Entry 2BTJ (X-ray diffraction, 2.00 A resolution); this record covers chains C and D of the 8 polymer chains in the assembly.

# Chain C (and D)
Name: Green to red photoconvertible GFP-like protein EosFP
From: Lobophyllia hemprichii
Notes: chain D of this document is another copy of the same molecule, construct and numbering; everything in this record applies to it too
UniProt: Q5S6Z9 (Q5S6Z9_LOBHE); aligned to UniProt positions 62-220 over residues 64-222 (the alignment contains insertions or deletions, so no single offset holds)
Chain sequence (159 residues; numbered 64 to 222; the number before each row is that of its first residue):
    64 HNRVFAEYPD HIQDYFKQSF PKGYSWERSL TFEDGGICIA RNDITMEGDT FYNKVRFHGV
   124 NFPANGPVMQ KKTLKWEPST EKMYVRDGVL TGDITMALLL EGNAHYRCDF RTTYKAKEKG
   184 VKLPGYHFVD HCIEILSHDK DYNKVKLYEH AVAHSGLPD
Differences from the reference sequence: chromophore (64, 64, 64)
Modified residues: His64 (chromophore; RC7)

# Chain C / chain D interface
Pairs across the interface - 40 pairs, chain C then chain D:
  Glu96(C) - Arg149(D)  salt bridge
  Glu140(C) - Tyr189(D)
  Pro141(C) - Phe191(D)
  Pro141(C) - Leu220(D)
  Ser142(C) - Lys145(D)
  Thr143(C) - Thr143(D)
  Thr143(C) - Lys145(D)
  Lys145(C) - Ser142(D)
  Lys145(C) - Thr143(D)
  Lys145(C) - Thr158(D)  hydrogen bond (side chain-backbone)
  Tyr147(C) - His168(D)
  Tyr147(C) - Arg170(D)
  Arg149(C) - Glu96(D)  salt bridge
  Arg149(C) - Arg170(D)
  Asp156(C) - Thr158(D)
  Asp156(C) - Arg170(D)  salt bridge
  Ile157(C) - Thr158(D)
  Thr158(C) - Lys145(D)  hydrogen bond (backbone-side chain)
  Thr158(C) - Asp156(D)
  Thr158(C) - Ile157(D)
  Thr158(C) - Thr158(D)  hydrogen bond
  Ala160(C) - Tyr189(D)
  His168(C) - Tyr189(D)
  Arg170(C) - Tyr147(D)
  Arg170(C) - Arg149(D)
  Arg170(C) - Asp156(D)  salt bridge
  Tyr189(C) - Glu140(D)
  Tyr189(C) - Ala160(D)
  Tyr189(C) - His168(D)
  Phe191(C) - Pro141(D)
  Asp193(C) - Leu220(D)
  Cys195(C) - Leu220(D)
  His213(C) - Leu220(D)
  Ala214(C) - Leu220(D)  hydrophobic
  Val215(C) - Leu220(D)
  Leu220(C) - Pro141(D)
  Leu220(C) - Asp193(D)
  Leu220(C) - Cys195(D)
  Leu220(C) - His213(D)
  Leu220(C) - Val215(D)
Other interface residues (no listed pair), chain C (26 interface residues in all): Asp172, Arg174, His194, Pro221
Other interface residues (no listed pair), chain D (27 interface residues in all): Asp172, Arg174, His194, Ala214, Ser218, Pro221

# Summary
26 residues of chain C and 27 residues of chain D are in contact, with 3 hydrogen bonds and 4 salt bridges.
Among the polar pairs are Glu96(C)-Arg149(D), Asp156(C)-Arg170(D) and Lys145(C)-Thr158(D).
Chain C and chain D are both Green to red photoconvertible GFP-like protein EosFP (Lobophyllia hemprichii);
the structure, Fluorescent Protein EosFP - red form, was determined by X-ray diffraction together with 1ZUX
from the same study.
